PDB entry 6T2M | X-ray diffraction, 3.00 A resolution | chains A and B

== Chain A ==
Name: Vitamin D3 receptor A
Source organism: Danio rerio
UniProt: Q9PTN2 (VDRA_DANRE); residue numbers follow UniProt; this construct covers 156-453
Chain sequence (302 residues; each row starts with the number of its first residue):
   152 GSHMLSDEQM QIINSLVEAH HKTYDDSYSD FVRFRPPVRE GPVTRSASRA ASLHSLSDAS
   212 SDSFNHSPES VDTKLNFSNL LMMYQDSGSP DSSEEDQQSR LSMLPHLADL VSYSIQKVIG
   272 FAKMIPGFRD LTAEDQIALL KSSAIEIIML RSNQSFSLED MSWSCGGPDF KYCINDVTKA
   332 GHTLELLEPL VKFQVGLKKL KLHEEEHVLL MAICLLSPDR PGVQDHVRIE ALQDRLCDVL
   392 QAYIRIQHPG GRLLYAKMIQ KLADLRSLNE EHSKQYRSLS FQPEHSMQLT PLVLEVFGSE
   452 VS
Not modelled in the structure: 152-153, 191-250, 453
Differences from the reference sequence: expression tag (152-155)
UniProt features mapped onto this chain:
  - region: Lys274 to Lys292 (Interaction with coactivator LXXLL motif)
  - motif: Pro442 to Ser450 (9aaTAD)
  - binding site (calcitriol): Tyr175, Ser265, Arg302, Ser306, His333, His423
Ligand contacts: M9Q (ethyl (Z)-3-[1-[(E,1R,4R)-4-[(1R,3AS,4E,7AR)-7A-methyl-4-[(2Z)-2-[(3S,5R)-2-methylidene-3,5-bis(oxidanyl)cyclohexylidene]ethylidene]-2,3,3A,5,6,7-hexahydro-1H-inden-1-yl]-1-oxidanyl-pent-2-enyl]cyclopropyl]prop-2-enoate): Tyr175, Tyr179, Phe182, Leu255, Leu258, Ala259, Leu261, Val262, Ser265, Ile296, Ile299, Arg302, Ser303, Ser306, Trp314, Cys316, Tyr323, Val328, Ala331, Gly332, His333, His423, Gln426, Tyr427, Leu430, Leu440, Val444, Phe448
What the authors report for this chain:
  - binding site for M9Q: Tyr175, Ala259, Leu261, Ser265, Ser306, Ala331, Gly332, His333, His423, Val444
  - conformationally variable residues (side-chain flip): Leu430
  - contacts within the chain: Lys292-Gly449 (hydrogen bond)

== Chain B ==
Name: Nuclear receptor coactivator 1
Notes: EC 2.3.1.48
UniProt: Q15788 (NCOA1_HUMAN); residues 686-700 here = UniProt positions 686-700
Chain sequence (15 residues; numbered 686 to 700; the number before each row is that of its first residue):
   686 RHKILHRLLQ EGSPS
Not modelled in the structure: 696-700
UniProt features mapped onto this chain:
  - motif: Leu690 to Leu694 (LXXLL motif 4)
  - modified residue: Ser698 (Phosphoserine)
  - mutagenesis: Leu693 to Leu694 (Slightly affects interactions with steroid receptors. Abolishes interactions with steroid receptors; when associated with A-636; A-637; A-752 and A-753)

== Interface between chain A and chain B ==
Residue-residue contacts (21):
  Ile270(A) - Leu690(B)  hydrophobic
  Ile270(A) - Leu693(B)  hydrophobic
  Ile270(A) - Leu694(B)  hydrophobic
  Lys274(A) - Leu693(B)  hydrogen bond (side chain-backbone)
  Lys274(A) - Gln695(B)
  Arg280(A) - Gln695(B)  hydrogen bond
  Gln287(A) - Leu694(B)
  Ile288(A) - Leu690(B)  hydrophobic
  Ile288(A) - His691(B)
  Lys292(A) - His687(B)  hydrogen bond
  Lys292(A) - Leu690(B)
  Pro442(A) - Ile689(B)
  Leu443(A) - Ile689(B)  hydrophobic
  Leu443(A) - Leu693(B)  hydrophobic
  Glu446(A) - His687(B)
  Glu446(A) - Lys688(B)  hydrogen bond (side chain-backbone)
  Glu446(A) - Ile689(B)  hydrogen bond (side chain-backbone)
  Glu446(A) - Leu690(B)  hydrogen bond (side chain-backbone)
  Val447(A) - Leu690(B)  hydrophobic
  Glu451(A) - His687(B)  hydrogen bond (backbone-side chain)
  Val452(A) - His687(B)
Other interface residues (no listed pair), chain A (15 interface residues in all): Gln267, Ala284, Leu291
Other interface residues (no listed pair), chain B (9 interface residues in all): Arg686

== Overview ==
15 residues of chain A and 9 residues of chain B are in contact, with 7 hydrogen bonds. Polar contacts include
Lys274(A)-Leu693(B), Arg280(A)-Gln695(B) and Lys292(A)-His687(B). Ligands of chain A: compound M9Q. The paper
reports a binding site for M9Q at Tyr175(A), Ala259(A) and Leu261(A) among others; conformational variability
at Leu430(A).
Here chain A is Vitamin D3 receptor A (Danio rerio) and chain B is Nuclear receptor coactivator 1. Entry 6T2M
(VDR-ZK168281 complex) was determined by X-ray diffraction.
